Entry 6N3B (electron microscopy, 3.80 A resolution); this record covers chains B and H of the 10 polymer chains in the assembly.

Chain B (and H):
Name: TAR DNA-binding protein 43
Source organism: Homo sapiens
Notes: chain H of this document is another copy of the same molecule, construct and numbering; everything in this record applies to it too
UniProtKB: Q13148 (TADBP_HUMAN), isoform Q13148-4; residues 311-360 here correspond to UniProt positions 195-244 (UniProt number = residue number - 116)
Sequence (50 residues; each row starts with the number of its first residue):
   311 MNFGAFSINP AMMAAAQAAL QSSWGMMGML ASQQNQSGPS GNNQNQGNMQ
Not modelled in the structure: 311, 353-360
Reported in the primary citation:
  - conformationally variable residues: Ala341 to Ser347
  - self-association interface (contacts with another copy of this molecule): Leu340

Interface between chain B and chain H:
Contacting residue pairs (79; chain B residue first):
  Asn312(B) with Asn312(H), hydrogen bond (backbone-backbone); Phe313(H), hydrogen bond (backbone-backbone)
  Phe313(B) with Phe313(H), hydrophobic
  Gly314(B) with Phe313(H); Gly314(H)
  Ala315(B) with Gly314(H), hydrogen bond (backbone-backbone); Ala315(H); Phe316(H), hydrogen bond (backbone-backbone)
  Phe316(B) with Phe316(H)
  Ser317(B) with Phe316(H), hydrogen bond (backbone-backbone); Ser317(H); Ile318(H), hydrogen bond (backbone-backbone)
  Ile318(B) with Ile318(H); Asn319(H)
  Asn319(B) with Ile318(H), hydrogen bond (backbone-backbone); Asn319(H), hydrogen bond (backbone-side chain)
  Pro320(B) with Pro320(H)
  Ala321(B) with Pro320(H), hydrogen bond (backbone-backbone); Ala321(H); Met322(H), hydrogen bond (backbone-backbone)
  Met322(B) with Met322(H)
  Met323(B) with Met322(H), hydrogen bond (backbone-backbone); Met323(H); Ala324(H), hydrogen bond (backbone-backbone)
  Ala325(B) with Ala325(H), hydrophobic
  Ala326(B) with Ala325(H); Ala326(H); Gln327(H)
  Gln327(B) with Ala325(H); Gln327(H), hydrogen bond (backbone-backbone); Ala328(H), hydrogen bond (backbone-backbone)
  Ala328(B) with Ala325(H); Ala328(H)
  Ala329(B) with Ala328(H), hydrogen bond (backbone-backbone); Ala329(H); Leu330(H)
  Leu330(B) with Leu330(H)
  Gln331(B) with Leu330(H), hydrogen bond (backbone-backbone); Gln331(H), hydrogen bond
  Ser332(B) with Gln331(H), hydrogen bond (backbone-backbone); Ser332(H)
  Ser333(B) with Gln331(H); Ser332(H); Ser333(H); Trp334(H), hydrogen bond (backbone-backbone)
  Trp334(B) with Trp334(H)
  Gly335(B) with Trp334(H), hydrogen bond (backbone-backbone); Gly335(H)
  Met336(B) with Gly335(H), hydrogen bond (backbone-backbone); Met336(H); Met337(H), hydrogen bond (backbone-backbone)
  Met337(B) with Met337(H)
  Gly338(B) with Met337(H), hydrogen bond (backbone-backbone); Gly338(H); Met339(H), hydrogen bond (backbone-backbone)
  Met339(B) with Phe313(H), hydrophobic; Met339(H)
  Leu340(B) with Met339(H), hydrogen bond (backbone-backbone); Leu340(H); Ala341(H), hydrogen bond (backbone-backbone)
  Ala341(B) with Ala341(H)
  Ser342(B) with Ala341(H), hydrogen bond (backbone-backbone); Ser342(H); Gln343(H), hydrogen bond (backbone-backbone)
  Gln343(B) with Gln343(H)
  Gln344(B) with Gln343(H), hydrogen bond (backbone-backbone); Gln344(H), hydrogen bond
  Asn345(B) with Gln343(H); Asn345(H), hydrogen bond
  Gln346(B) with Asn345(H), hydrogen bond (backbone-backbone); Gln346(H), hydrogen bond; Ser347(H)
  Ser347(B) with Ser347(H)
  Gly348(B) with Ser347(H), hydrogen bond (backbone-backbone)
  Pro349(B) with Pro349(H); Ser350(H), hydrogen bond (backbone-backbone)
  Gly351(B) with Gly351(H), hydrogen bond (backbone-backbone); Asn352(H)
  Asn352(B) with Asn352(H), hydrogen bond
Also at the interface, not in a pair above, chain B (40 interface residues in all): Ser350
Also at the interface, not in a pair above, chain H (41 interface residues in all): Gly348

Overview:
Chain B and chain H form an interface of 40 and 41 residues respectively, with 37 hydrogen bonds. Polar pairs
include Asn319(B)-Asn319(H), Gln331(B)-Gln331(H) and Gln344(B)-Gln344(H). From the paper: conformational
variability at Ala341(B); a self-association interface involving Leu340(B).
Both chains are TAR DNA-binding protein 43 (Homo sapiens). Entry 6N3B (SegA-asym, conformation of TDP-43 low
complexity domain segment A asym) was determined by electron microscopy, deposited together with 6N37, 6N3A
and 6N3C.
